PDB entry 7A1N | X-ray diffraction, 2.01 A resolution | chains A and B

Chain A:
Name: Hypoxia-inducible factor 1-alpha inhibitor
From: Homo sapiens
Notes: EC 1.14.11.30, 1.14.11.-
UniProtKB: Q9NWT6 (HIF1N_HUMAN); numbering as in UniProt (aligned over 1-349)
Amino-acid sequence (349 residues; row label = number of the first residue in the row):
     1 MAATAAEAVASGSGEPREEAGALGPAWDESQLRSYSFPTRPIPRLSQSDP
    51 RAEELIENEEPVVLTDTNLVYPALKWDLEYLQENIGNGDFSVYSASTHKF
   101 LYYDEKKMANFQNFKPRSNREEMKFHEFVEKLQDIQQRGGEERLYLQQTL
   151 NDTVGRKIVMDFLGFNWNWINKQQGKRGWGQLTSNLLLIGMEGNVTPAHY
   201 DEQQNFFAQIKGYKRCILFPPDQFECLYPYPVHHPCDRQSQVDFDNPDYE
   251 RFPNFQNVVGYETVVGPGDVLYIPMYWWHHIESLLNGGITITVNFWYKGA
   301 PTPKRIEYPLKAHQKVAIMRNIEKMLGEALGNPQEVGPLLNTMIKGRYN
Unresolved in the structure: 1-19
Ion coordination: Zn2+: His199, Asp201, His279 (together with ROQ)
Residues lining bound ligands: ROQ ((3S)-3-methyl-2-oxidanylidene-pentanedioic acid): Tyr145, Leu188, Thr196, His199, Asp201, Asn205, Phe207, Lys214, His279, Ile281, Asn294, Trp296
Swiss-Prot annotation at these positions:
  - binding site (2-oxoglutarate): Tyr145, Thr196, Asn205, Lys214, Asn294
  - binding site (substrate): Asp152, Gln181 to Thr183, Asp201 to Gln203, Arg238, Gln239, Ala300, Asn321
  - binding site (Fe cation): His199, Asp201, His279
  - site: Leu340 (Important for dimer formation)
  - modified residue: Ala2 (N-acetylalanine)
  - mutagenesis: His199 (H199A: Prevents suppression of HIF CAD activity. Strongly stimulates 2-oxoglutarate turnover. No stimulation of 2-oxoglutarate turnover; when associated with R-340), Asp201 (D201A: Prevents suppression of HIF CAD activity; D201E: Loss of HIF1A Asn hydroxylation activity. Slightly stimulates 2-oxoglutarate turnover; D201G: No impact on HIF1A Asn hydroxylation activity ...), Gln239 (Q239H: No effect on Asp hydroxylation ability), Trp296 (W296R: Loss of HIF1A Asn hydroxylation activity and slight stimulation of 2-oxoglutarate turnover; when associated with G-201), Leu340 (L340R: Impairs dimer formation, leading to loss of HIF1A Asn hydroxylation activity. No stimulation of 2-oxoglutarate turnover; when associated with A-201), Ile344 (I344R: No effect on dimer formation and HIF1A Asn hydroxylation activity)
Reported in the primary citation:
  - binding site for ROQ: Leu188

Chain B:
Name: Consensus ankyrin repeat domain
Amino-acid sequence (20 residues; each row starts with the number of its first residue):
     1 HLEVVKLLLEAGADVNAQDK
Unresolved in the structure: 1-2
Reported in the primary citation:
  - post-translational modification sites: Asn16 (citing earlier work)

How chain A and chain B interact:
Pairs across the interface (45):
  Tyr93(A) with Gln18(B)
  Tyr102(A) with Val15(B); Asn16(B); Ala17(B), hydrogen bond (side chain-backbone); Gln18(B), hydrogen bond (side chain-backbone)
  Tyr103(A) with Gln18(B)
  Asp104(A) with Gln18(B), hydrogen bond
  Glu105(A) with Gln18(B), hydrogen bond (backbone-side chain)
  Lys106(A) with Asp19(B); Lys20(B), hydrogen bond (side chain-backbone)
  His199(A) with Asn16(B), hydrogen bond
  Asp201(A) with Asp14(B); Val15(B); Asn16(B), hydrogen bond (side chain-backbone)
  Glu202(A) with Gly12(B), hydrogen bond (side chain-backbone); Ala13(B), hydrogen bond (side chain-backbone); Asp14(B), hydrogen bond (backbone-backbone)
  Gln203(A) with Ala13(B), hydrogen bond (side chain-backbone); Val15(B)
  Arg238(A) with Asp14(B); Val15(B), hydrogen bond (side chain-backbone); Asn16(B), hydrogen bond
  Gln239(A) with Asn16(B), hydrogen bond
  Tyr276(A) with Ala11(B)
  Trp296(A) with Val15(B), hydrophobic; Asn16(B); Ala17(B), hydrophobic
  Thr302(A) with Lys6(B); Leu9(B); Glu10(B)
  Pro303(A) with Lys6(B), hydrogen bond (backbone-side chain)
  Lys304(A) with Lys6(B)
  Ile306(A) with Leu9(B), hydrophobic
  Tyr308(A) with Val5(B)
  Gln314(A) with Leu9(B)
  Ala317(A) with Leu8(B); Leu9(B)
  Ile318(A) with Leu8(B); Leu9(B), hydrophobic
  Asn321(A) with Leu7(B), hydrogen bond (side chain-backbone); Leu8(B), hydrogen bond (side chain-backbone); Glu10(B), hydrogen bond (side chain-backbone)
  Ile322(A) with Leu8(B), hydrophobic
  Met325(A) with Leu7(B), hydrophobic; Leu8(B), hydrophobic
Interface residues without a listed pair, chain A (32 interface residues in all): Lys107, Arg120, Leu186, Asp237, Lys298, Leu310, Arg320

Overview:
The interface between chain A and chain B involves 32 residues on one side and 16 on the other, with 18
hydrogen bonds. Polar contacts include Tyr102(A)-Ala17(B), Tyr102(A)-Gln18(B) and Asp104(A)-Gln18(B). Ligands
of chain A: compound ROQ. The paper reports a binding site for ROQ at Leu188(A); a modification site at
Asn16(B).
Chain A is Hypoxia-inducible factor 1-alpha inhibitor (Homo sapiens) and chain B is Consensus ankyrin repeat
domain; the structure, FACTOR INHIBITING HIF-1 ALPHA IN COMPLEX WITH ZN(II), 3-methyl-2-oxoglutarate, AND
CONSENSUS ANKYRIN REPEAT DOMAIN (20-MER), was determined by X-ray diffraction (same publication as 7A1O, 7A1P,
7A1Q and 7A1S).
